PDB entry 1H4H | X-ray diffraction, 1.90 A resolution | chain A

== Chain A ==
Protein: Xylanase
Source organism: Bacillus agaradhaerens
Notes: EC 3.2.1.8; fragment: family 11 xylanase catalytic domain
Amino-acid sequence (209 residues; each row starts with the number of its first residue):
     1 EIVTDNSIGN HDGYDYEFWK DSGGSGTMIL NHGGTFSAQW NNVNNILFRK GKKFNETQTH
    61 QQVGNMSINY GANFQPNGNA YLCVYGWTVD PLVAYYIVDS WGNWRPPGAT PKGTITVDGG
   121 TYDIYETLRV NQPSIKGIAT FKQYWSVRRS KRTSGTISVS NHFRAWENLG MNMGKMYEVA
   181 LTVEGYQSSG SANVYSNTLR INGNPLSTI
Unresolved in the structure: 208-209
Modified positions: Glu1 (pyroglutamic acid; PCA)
Construct notes: modified residue (1); engineered mutation Ala94 (Glu1 in 1H4H)

== Summary ==
Chain A is Xylanase (Bacillus agaradhaerens); the structure, Oligosaccharide-binding to family 11 xylanases:
both covalent intermediate and mutant-product complexes display 2,5B conformations at the ..., was determined
by X-ray diffraction together with 1H4G from the same study.
